Entry 3U14 (X-ray diffraction, 2.24 A resolution); this record covers chains A and B.

== Chain A (and B) ==
Name: Fructofuranosidase
From: Schwanniomyces occidentalis
Notes: EC 3.2.1.26; chain B of this document is another copy of the same molecule, construct and numbering; everything in this record applies to it too
Chain sequence (535 residues; row label = number of the first residue in the row):
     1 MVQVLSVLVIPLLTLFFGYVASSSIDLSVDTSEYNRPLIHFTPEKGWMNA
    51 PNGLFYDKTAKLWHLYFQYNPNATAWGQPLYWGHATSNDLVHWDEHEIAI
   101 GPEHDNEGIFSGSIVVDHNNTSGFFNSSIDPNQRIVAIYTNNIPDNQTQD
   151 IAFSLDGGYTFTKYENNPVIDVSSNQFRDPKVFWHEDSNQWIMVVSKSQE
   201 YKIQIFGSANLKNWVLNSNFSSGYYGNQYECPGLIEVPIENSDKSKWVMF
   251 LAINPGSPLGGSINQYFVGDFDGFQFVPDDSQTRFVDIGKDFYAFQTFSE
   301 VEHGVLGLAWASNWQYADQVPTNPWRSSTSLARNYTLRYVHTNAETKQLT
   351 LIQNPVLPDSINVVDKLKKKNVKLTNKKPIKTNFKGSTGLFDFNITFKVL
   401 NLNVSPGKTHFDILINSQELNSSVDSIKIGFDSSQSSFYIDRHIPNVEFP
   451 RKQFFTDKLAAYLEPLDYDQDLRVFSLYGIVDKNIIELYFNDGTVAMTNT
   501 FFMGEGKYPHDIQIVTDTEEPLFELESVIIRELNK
Unresolved in the structure: 1-26
Covalently attached groups: N-acetylglucosamine (NAG) linked to Asn-72, Asn-219, Asn-334, Asn-394
Small-molecule neighbours: beta-D-fructofuranose (FRU): Asn-49, Ala-50, Gln-68, Ala-75, Trp-76, Gly-77, Leu-80, Phe-110, Ser-111, Gln-147, Arg-178, Asp-179, Gln-228, Glu-230, Asn-254, Pro-255, Tyr-293, Ala-294, Trp-314, Gln-315, Asp-318, Arg-451
Reported in the primary citation:
  - post-translational modification sites: Asn-72, Asn-126, Asn-219, Asn-334, Asn-394
  - catalytic residues: Glu-230 (citing earlier work)
  - conformationally variable residues (side-chain flip): Trp-47, Glu-230, Tyr-293, Trp-310, Trp-314
  - binding site for beta-D-fructofuranose: Asn-49, Ala-50, Gln-68, Trp-76, Phe-110, Ser-111, Gln-176, Arg-178, Asp-179, Asn-227, Gln-228, Glu-230, Asn-254, Trp-314, Asp-318, Ser-434, Gln-435, Arg-451
  - contacts within the chain: Gln-176/Arg-178
  - mutagenesis - Q176S (6-fold), Q228V, N254A: decreased catalytic activity on nystose
  - mutagenesis - Q176N (<=3-fold): decreased catalytic activity on the three substrates
  - mutagenesis - Q176E, Q176N, Q176S: unchanged catalytic activity on sucrose
  - mutagenesis - Q228T (10-20-fold), Q228V (10-20-fold): decreased catalytic activity on inulin
  - mutagenesis - Q228E, Q228V, N254E: decreased catalytic activity on sucrose
  - mutagenesis - Q228T: abolished catalytic activity on long substrates
  - mutagenesis - Q228V: decreased catalytic activity on 1-kestose
  - mutagenesis - Q228T: decreased catalytic activity on 6-kestose
  - mutagenesis - Q228V: decreased catalytic activity on FOS
  - mutagenesis - N254D (3-13-fold), N254E (3-13-fold), N254T (3-13-fold): decreased catalytic activity on long size substrates
  - mutagenesis - N254E (10-fold): decreased catalytic activity on medium and long chain substrates
  - mutagenesis - N254T: unchanged catalytic activity on FOS
  - mutagenesis - N254T: increased catalytic activity on neokestose
  - specificity-determining residues: Gln-228, Asn-254

== Interface between chain A and chain B ==
Pairs across the interface - 83 pairs, chain A then chain B:
  Gln-199(A) / Asn-343(B)  hydrogen bond (backbone-side chain)
  Gln-199(A) / Glu-345(B)
  Gln-199(A) / Thr-346(B)  hydrogen bond (backbone-side chain)
  Tyr-201(A) / Thr-342(B)  hydrogen bond
  Tyr-201(A) / Asn-343(B)  hydrogen bond
  Ser-221(A) / Ser-281(B)
  Ser-222(A) / Ser-281(B)  hydrogen bond
  Gly-223(A) / Ser-281(B)
  Gly-223(A) / Gln-282(B)
  Gly-223(A) / Thr-283(B)  hydrogen bond (backbone-backbone)
  Tyr-224(A) / Thr-283(B)
  Tyr-224(A) / Phe-285(B)  hydrophobic
  Tyr-225(A) / Gln-282(B)
  Tyr-225(A) / Gln-348(B)
  Asn-227(A) / Thr-342(B)
  Asn-227(A) / Asn-343(B)  hydrogen bond (backbone-side chain)
  Asn-227(A) / Tyr-462(B)  hydrogen bond
  Asn-227(A) / Glu-464(B)
  Pro-255(A) / Tyr-462(B)  hydrophobic
  Pro-258(A) / Leu-259(B)
  Leu-259(A) / Pro-258(B)
  Ser-281(A) / Ser-221(B)
  Ser-281(A) / Ser-222(B)  hydrogen bond
  Ser-281(A) / Gly-223(B)
  Gln-282(A) / Gly-223(B)
  Gln-282(A) / Tyr-225(B)
  Thr-283(A) / Gly-223(B)  hydrogen bond (backbone-backbone)
  Thr-283(A) / Tyr-224(B)
  Thr-283(A) / Thr-283(B)  hydrogen bond
  Phe-285(A) / Tyr-224(B)  hydrophobic
  Gln-315(A) / Gln-435(B)
  Gln-319(A) / Pro-406(B)
  Thr-342(A) / Tyr-201(B)  hydrogen bond
  Thr-342(A) / Asn-227(B)
  Asn-343(A) / Gln-199(B)  hydrogen bond (side chain-backbone)
  Asn-343(A) / Tyr-201(B)  hydrogen bond
  Asn-343(A) / Asn-227(B)  hydrogen bond (side chain-backbone)
  Ala-344(A) / Gln-199(B)
  Glu-345(A) / Gln-199(B)
  Thr-346(A) / Gln-199(B)  hydrogen bond (side chain-backbone)
  Gln-348(A) / Tyr-225(B)
  Pro-406(A) / Gln-319(B)
  Pro-406(A) / Pro-450(B)
  Pro-406(A) / Arg-451(B)  hydrogen bond (backbone-side chain)
  Gly-407(A) / Pro-450(B)
  Thr-409(A) / Arg-451(B)  hydrogen bond
  Lys-428(A) / Gln-453(B)
  Asp-432(A) / Arg-451(B)
  Asp-432(A) / Phe-454(B)
  Ser-434(A) / Arg-451(B)  hydrogen bond
  Gln-435(A) / Gln-315(B)
  Gln-435(A) / Arg-451(B)  hydrogen bond
  Gln-435(A) / Phe-454(B)
  Ser-437(A) / Phe-454(B)
  Tyr-439(A) / Gln-453(B)
  Tyr-439(A) / Phe-454(B)  hydrophobic
  Pro-450(A) / Pro-406(B)
  Pro-450(A) / Gly-407(B)
  Arg-451(A) / Pro-406(B)  hydrogen bond (side chain-backbone)
  Arg-451(A) / Thr-409(B)
  Arg-451(A) / Asp-432(B)
  Arg-451(A) / Ser-434(B)  hydrogen bond
  Arg-451(A) / Gln-435(B)  hydrogen bond
  Lys-452(A) / Lys-458(B)  hydrogen bond (backbone-side chain)
  Gln-453(A) / Lys-428(B)
  Gln-453(A) / Tyr-439(B)
  Gln-453(A) / Lys-458(B)
  Phe-454(A) / Asp-432(B)
  Phe-454(A) / Gln-435(B)
  Phe-454(A) / Ser-437(B)
  Phe-454(A) / Tyr-439(B)  hydrophobic
  Phe-454(A) / Ala-460(B)  hydrophobic
  Phe-455(A) / Lys-458(B)
  Thr-456(A) / Thr-456(B)
  Thr-456(A) / Lys-458(B)
  Lys-458(A) / Lys-452(B)  hydrogen bond (side chain-backbone)
  Lys-458(A) / Gln-453(B)
  Lys-458(A) / Phe-455(B)
  Lys-458(A) / Thr-456(B)
  Ala-460(A) / Phe-454(B)  hydrophobic
  Tyr-462(A) / Asn-227(B)  hydrogen bond
  Tyr-462(A) / Pro-255(B)  hydrophobic
  Glu-464(A) / Asn-227(B)
Other interface residues (no listed pair), chain A (51 interface residues in all): Glu-200, Gly-226, Gly-256, Asp-280, Trp-314, His-410, Phe-438, Asp-457
Other interface residues (no listed pair), chain B (51 interface residues in all): Glu-200, Gly-226, Gly-256, Asp-280, Trp-314, Ala-344, His-410, Phe-438, Asp-457

== Overview ==
Chain A and chain B each contribute 51 residues to their interface, with 26 hydrogen bonds. Polar contacts
include Gln-199(A)/Asn-343(B), Gln-199(A)/Thr-346(B) and Tyr-201(A)/Thr-342(B). Chain A binds
beta-D-fructofuranose. From the paper: the catalytic residue Glu-230(A); Q176S, Q228V and N254A of chain A
reduce catalytic activity on nystose; 10 substitutions were tested in all.
Chain A and chain B are both Fructofuranosidase (Schwanniomyces occidentalis); the structure, Structure of
D50A-fructofuranosidase from Schwanniomyces occidentalis complexed with inulin, was determined by X-ray
diffraction, deposited together with 3U75.
